Entry 2IOU (X-ray diffraction, 3.16 A resolution); this record covers chains C and H of the 8 polymer chains in the assembly.

# Chain C
Name: Major Tropism Determinant P1
From: Bordetella phage BPP-1
UniProtKB: Q775D6 (Q775D6_9CAUD); numbering as in UniProt (aligned over 5-380)
Sequence (376 residues; row label = number of the first residue in the row):
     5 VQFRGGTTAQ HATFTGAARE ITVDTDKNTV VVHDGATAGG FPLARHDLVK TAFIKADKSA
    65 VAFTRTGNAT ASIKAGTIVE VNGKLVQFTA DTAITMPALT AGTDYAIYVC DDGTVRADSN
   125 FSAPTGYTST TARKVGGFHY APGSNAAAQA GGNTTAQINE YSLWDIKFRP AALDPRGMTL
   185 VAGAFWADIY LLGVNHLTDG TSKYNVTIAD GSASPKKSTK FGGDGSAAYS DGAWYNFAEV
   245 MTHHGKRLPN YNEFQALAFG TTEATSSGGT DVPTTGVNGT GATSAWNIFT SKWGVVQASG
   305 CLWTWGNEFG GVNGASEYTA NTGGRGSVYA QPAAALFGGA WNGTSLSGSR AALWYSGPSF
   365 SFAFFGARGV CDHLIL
Bound ions: Mg2+ site 1: Glu312 (shared with 1 residue of chain A; 1 residue of chain B); Mg2+ site 2: Phe313 (shared with 1 residue of chain A; 2 residues of chain B)

# Chain H
Name: Pertactin Extracellular Domain
From: Bordetella bronchiseptica
UniProtKB: Q03035 (PERT_BORBR); residue numbers follow UniProt; this construct covers 38-572
Sequence (535 residues; numbered 38 to 572; the number before each row is that of its first residue):
    38 DWNNQSIIKA GERQHGIHIK QSDGAGVRTA TGTTIKVSGR QAQGVLLENP AAELRFQNGS
    98 VTSSGQLFDE GVRRFLGTVT VKAGKLVADH ATLANVSDTR DDDGIALYVA GEQAQASIAD
   158 STLQGAGGVR VERGANVTVQ RSTIVDGGLH IGTLQPLQPE DLPPSRVVLG DTSVTAVPAS
   218 GAPAAVSVFG ANELTVDGGH ITGGRAAGVA AMDGAIVHLQ RATIRRGDAP AGGAVPGGAV
   278 PGGAVPGGFG PLLDGWYGVD VSDSTVDLAQ SIVEAPQLGA AIRAGRGARV TVSGGSLSAP
   338 HGNVIETGGG ARRFPPPASP LSITLQAGAR AQGRALLYRV LPEPVKLTLA GGAQGQGDIV
   398 ATELPPIPGA SSGPLDVALA SQARWTGATR AVDSLSIDNA TWVMTDNSNV GALRLASDGS
   458 VDFQQPAEAG RFKVLMVDTL AGSGLFRMNV FADLGLSDKL VVMRDASGQH RLWVRNSGSE
   518 PASANTMLLV QTPRGSAATF TLANKDGKVD IGTYRYRLAA NGNGQWSLVG AKAPP
Disordered / not traced: 265-291
UniProt features mapped onto this chain:
  - region: Gly269 to Pro288 (4 X 5 AA tandem repeats of G-G-A-V-P)
  - motif: Arg263 to Asp265 (Cell attachment site)

# Chain C / chain H interface
Residue-residue contacts (6):
  Ser320(C) with Thr399(H)
  Glu321(C) with Thr399(H)
  Tyr322(C) with Pro402(H); Pro403(H), hydrogen bond (side chain-backbone); Pro405(H)
  Tyr333(C) with Pro403(H)
Interface residues without a listed pair, chain H (6 interface residues in all): Tyr375, Leu401
Interface features reported in the paper:
  - interface residues, chain C: Tyr322(C)
  - interface residues, chain H: Thr399(H), Pro403(H)

# Summary
4 residues of chain C face 6 of chain H across their interface, with 1 hydrogen bond. The hydrogen-bonded pair
is Tyr322(C)-Pro403(H). From the paper: interface residues Tyr322(C) and Thr399(H) among others.
Here chain C is Major Tropism Determinant P1 (Bordetella phage BPP-1) and chain H is Pertactin Extracellular
Domain (Bordetella bronchiseptica). Entry 2IOU (Major Tropism Determinant P1 (Mtd-P1) Variant Complexed with
Bordetella brochiseptica Virulence Factor Pertactin extracellular domain (Prn-E)) was determined by X-ray
diffraction.
